PDB entry 6MKN | X-ray diffraction, 3.46 A resolution | chains A and Q of the 23 polymer chains in the assembly

== Chain A ==
Molecule: 16S rRNA
Organism: Thermus thermophilus HB8
Sequence (1507 nucleotides; each row starts with the number of its first residue; note: 46 numbers in that range are skipped by the numbering (no residue carries them; nothing is unmodelled there); a row labelled like 190A-190L holds insertion residues (190A, then the next letters in order)):
     5 UGGAGAGUUU GAUCCUGGCU CAGGGUGAAC GCUGGCGGCG UGCCUAAGAC AUGCAAGUCG
    65 UGCGGG
    73 CCGCGGGGUU UU
    88 ACUCCG
    95 UGGUC
   101 AGCGGCGGAC GGGUGAGUAA CGCGUGGGU
  129A G
   130 ACCUACCCGG AAGAGGGGGA CAACCCGGGG AAACUCGGGC UAAUCCCCCA UGUGGACCCG
   190 C
190A-190L CCCUUGGGGUGU
   191 GUCCAAAGGG CUUU
   216 GCCCGCUUCC GGAUGGGCCC GCGUCCCAUC AGCUAGUUGG UGGGGUAAUG GCCCACCAAG
   276 GCGACGACGG GUAGCCGGUC UGAGAGGAUG GCCGGCCACA GGGGCACUGA GACACGGGCC
   336 CCACUCCUAC GGGAGGCAGC AGUUAGGAAU CUUCCGCAAU GGGCGCAAGC CUGACGGAGC
   396 GACGCCGCUU GGAGGAAGAA GCCCUUCGGG GUGUAAACUC CUGAA
   442 CCCGGGACGA AACCCCCGAC GA
   474 GGGGACUGAC GGUACCGGG
   494 GUAAUAGCGC CGGCCAACUC CGUGCCAGCA GCCGCGGUAA UACGGAGGGC GCGAGCGUUA
   554 CCCGGAUUCA CUGGGCGUAA AGGGCGUGUA GGCGGCCUGG GGCGUCCCAU GUGAAAGACC
   614 ACGGCUCAAC CGUGGGGGAG CGUGGGAUAC GCUCAGGCUA GACGGUGGGA GAGGGUGGUG
   674 GAAUUCCCGG AGUAGCGGUG AAAUGCGCAG AUACCGGGAG GAACGCCGAU GGCGAAGGCA
   734 GCCACCUGGU CCACCCGUGA CGCUGAGGCG CGAAAGCGUG GGGAGCAAAC CGGAUUAGAU
   794 ACCCGGGUAG UCCACGCCCU AAACGAUGCG CGCUAGGUCU CUGGGUCU
   848 CCUGGGGGCC GAAGCUAACG CGUUAAGCGC GCCGCCUGGG GAGUACGGCC GCAAGGCUGA
   908 AACUCAAAGG AAUUGACGGG GGCCCGCACA AGCGGUGGAG CAUGUGGUUU AAUUCGAAGC
   968 AACGCGAAGA ACCUUACCAG GCCUUGACAU GCUAGGAACC CGGGUGAAAG CCUGGGGUGC
  1028 CCCGGGGAGC CCUAGCACAG GUGCUGCAUG GCCGUCGUCA GCUCGUGCCG UGAGGUGUUG
  1088 GGUUAAGUCC CGCAACGAGC GCAACCCCCG CCGUUAGUUG CCAGCGGUUC GGCCGGGCAC
  1148 UCUAACGGGA CUGCCCGCGA AA
  1171 GCGGGAGGAA GGAGGGGACG ACGUCUGGUC AGCAUGGCCC UUACGGCCUG GGCGACACAC
  1231 GUGCUACAAU GCCCACUACA AAGCGAUGCC ACCCGGCAAC GGGGAGCUAA UCGCAAAAAG
  1291 GUGGGCCCAG UUCGGAUUGG GGUCUGCAAC CCGACCCCAU GAAGCCGGAA UCGCUAGUAA
  1351 UCGCGGAUCA GCAUGCCGCG GUGAAUACGU UCCCGGGCCU UGUACACACC GCCCGUCACG
  1411 CCAUGGGAGC GGGCUCUACC CGAAGUCGCC GGG
  1446 AGCCUACGGG
  1459 CAGGCGCCGA GGGUAGGGCC CGUGACUGGG GCGAAGUCGU AACAAGGUAG CUGUACCGGA
  1519 AGGUGCGGCU GGAUCA
  1539 CUUUCU
Sequence notes: insertion (1540-1544)
Metal / ion sites: Mg2+ site 1 near U14 (its only coordinating residue here); Mg2+ site 2 near G21 (its only coordinating residue here); Mg2+ site 3: C48, U49; Mg2+ site 4 near A53 (its only coordinating residue here); Mg2+ site 5: G70, U98; Mg2+ site 6 near G105 (its only coordinating residue here); Mg2+ site 7 near A109 (its only coordinating residue here); Mg2+ site 8: A116, G117, G289; Mg2+ site 9: G124, U125, G236; Mg2+ site 10: C174, C175; Mg2+ site 11 near A195 (its only coordinating residue here); Mg2+ site 12 near C352 (its only coordinating residue here); 34 more Mg2+ sites not listed
Residues lining bound ligands: paromomycin (PAR): G1405, U1406, C1407, A1408, C1409, C1490, G1491, A1492, A1493, G1494, U1495, C1496

== Chain Q ==
Molecule: 30S ribosomal protein S17
Organism: Thermus thermophilus HB8
Reference sequence: P0DOY7 (RS17_THET8); residues 1-105 here = UniProt positions 1-105
Amino-acid sequence (105 residues; numbered 1 to 105; the number before each row is that of its first residue):
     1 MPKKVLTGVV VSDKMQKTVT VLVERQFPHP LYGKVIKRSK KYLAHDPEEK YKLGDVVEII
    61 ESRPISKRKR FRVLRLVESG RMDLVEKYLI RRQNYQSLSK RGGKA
Unresolved in the structure: 1
Sequence notes: conflict Gln-96 (Glu in P0DOY7)

== Interface between chain A and chain Q ==
Pairs across the interface - 97 pairs, chain A then chain Q:
  G127(A) / Pro-2(Q)  hydrogen bond to the sugar
  G127(A) / Glu-61(Q)  hydrogen bond to the base
  G128(A) / Pro-2(Q)  sugar contact
  G128(A) / Lys-3(Q)  hydrogen bond to the sugar
  G128(A) / Glu-61(Q)  sugar contact
  U129(A) / Lys-3(Q)  salt bridge to the phosphate
  A130(A) / Arg-63(Q)  salt bridge to the phosphate
  A130(A) / Pro-64(Q)  base contact
  U190E(A) / Ser-62(Q)  base contact
  U190E(A) / Arg-63(Q)  hydrogen bond to the sugar
  U190E(A) / Arg-72(Q)  hydrogen bond to the base
  G190F(A) / Arg-63(Q)  base contact
  C234(A) / Pro-64(Q)  sugar contact
  C234(A) / Arg-70(Q)  hydrogen bond to the phosphate
  C235(A) / Glu-61(Q)  sugar contact
  C235(A) / Arg-70(Q)  salt bridge to the phosphate
  C235(A) / Phe-71(Q)  sugar contact
  G236(A) / Lys-4(Q)  sugar contact
  G236(A) / Lys-40(Q)  salt bridge to the phosphate
  G236(A) / Tyr-42(Q)  phosphate contact
  C237(A) / Arg-25(Q)  phosphate contact
  C237(A) / Lys-40(Q)  salt bridge to the phosphate
  C237(A) / Tyr-42(Q)  phosphate contact
  G238(A) / Arg-25(Q)  salt bridge to the phosphate
  A246(A) / Leu-98(Q)  hydrogen bond to the sugar
  A246(A) / Ser-99(Q)  sugar contact
  G247(A) / Ser-99(Q)  phosphate contact
  G247(A) / Lys-100(Q)  salt bridge to the phosphate
  U252(A) / Lys-67(Q)  salt bridge to the phosphate
  U253(A) / Met-15(Q)  sugar contact
  U253(A) / Lys-67(Q)  salt bridge to the phosphate
  G254(A) / Met-15(Q)  sugar contact
  G254(A) / Gln-16(Q)  hydrogen bond to the sugar
  G254(A) / Thr-18(Q)  hydrogen bond to the sugar
  G254(A) / Ser-66(Q)  hydrogen bond to the phosphate
  G254(A) / Lys-67(Q)  phosphate contact
  G254(A) / Lys-69(Q)  hydrogen bond to the phosphate
  G255(A) / Gln-16(Q)  sugar contact
  G255(A) / Lys-17(Q)  hydrogen bond to the phosphate
  G255(A) / Ile-65(Q)  phosphate contact
  G255(A) / Ser-66(Q)  phosphate contact
  G255(A) / Lys-69(Q)  salt bridge to the phosphate
  U256(A) / Lys-17(Q)  salt bridge to the phosphate
  U264(A) / Arg-63(Q)  sugar contact
  U264(A) / Pro-64(Q)  hydrogen bond to the sugar
  G265(A) / Pro-64(Q)  sugar contact
  G265(A) / Ile-65(Q)  phosphate contact
  G265(A) / Ser-66(Q)  hydrogen bond to the sugar
  G265(A) / Lys-67(Q)  hydrogen bond to the sugar
  G266(A) / Ile-65(Q)  phosphate contact
  G266(A) / Lys-67(Q)  sugar contact
  C267(A) / Lys-67(Q)  phosphate contact
  A273(A) / Gln-16(Q)  hydrogen bond to the sugar
  G275(A) / Lys-14(Q)  phosphate contact
  G275(A) / Met-15(Q)  sugar contact
  G276(A) / Ser-12(Q)  hydrogen bond to the phosphate
  G276(A) / Lys-14(Q)  salt bridge to the phosphate
  G276(A) / Thr-20(Q)  phosphate contact
  G276(A) / Arg-68(Q)  hydrogen bond to the phosphate
  C277(A) / Lys-41(Q)  salt bridge to the phosphate
  C277(A) / Arg-68(Q)  salt bridge to the phosphate
  G278(A) / Lys-41(Q)  salt bridge to the phosphate
  G278(A) / Tyr-95(Q)  base contact
  A279(A) / Arg-91(Q)  salt bridge to the phosphate
  A279(A) / Tyr-95(Q)  hydrogen bond to the phosphate
  A279(A) / Leu-98(Q)  base contact
  C280(A) / Arg-38(Q)  sugar contact
  C280(A) / Ser-39(Q)  hydrogen bond to the base
  C280(A) / Arg-91(Q)  base contact
  C564(A) / Leu-31(Q)  base contact
  C564(A) / Tyr-32(Q)  sugar contact
  U582(A) / Asn-94(Q)  sugar contact
  U582(A) / Ala-105(Q)  hydrogen bond to the sugar
  A583(A) / Ile-90(Q)  sugar contact
  A583(A) / Arg-91(Q)  sugar contact
  A583(A) / Asn-94(Q)  hydrogen bond to the sugar
  G584(A) / Lys-87(Q)  phosphate contact
  G585(A) / Lys-34(Q)  hydrogen bond to the phosphate
  G585(A) / Lys-37(Q)  salt bridge to the phosphate
  C586(A) / Lys-34(Q)  salt bridge to the phosphate
  C596(A) / Gln-26(Q)  hydrogen bond to the base
  G597(A) / Gln-26(Q)  hydrogen bond to the sugar
  G635(A) / Pro-2(Q)  phosphate contact
  U636(A) / Pro-2(Q)  phosphate contact
  G644(A) / Gln-26(Q)  base contact
  A759(A) / Asn-94(Q)  base contact
  G760(A) / Asn-94(Q)  hydrogen bond to the base
  G760(A) / Ser-97(Q)  hydrogen bond to the base
  G760(A) / Leu-98(Q)  sugar contact
  G760(A) / Lys-104(Q)  base contact
  G760(A) / Ala-105(Q)  base contact
  G761(A) / Ser-97(Q)  sugar contact
  G761(A) / Gly-102(Q)  phosphate contact
  G761(A) / Gly-103(Q)  hydrogen bond to the sugar
  C762(A) / Gly-102(Q)  phosphate contact
  C879(A) / Lys-34(Q)  salt bridge to the phosphate
  C897(A) / Arg-101(Q)  salt bridge to the phosphate
Also at the interface, not in a pair above, chain A (49 interface residues in all): G301, U598, C896
Also at the interface, not in a pair above, chain Q (52 interface residues in all): Pro-28, Val-35, Leu-43, His-45, Arg-92

== Summary ==
The interface between chain A and chain Q involves 49 residues on one side and 52 on the other; the contacts
include 28 hydrogen bonds and 20 salt bridges. Among the polar pairs are G127(A)/Glu-61(Q), U190E(A)/Arg-72(Q)
and C280(A)/Ser-39(Q). Chain A binds paromomycin.
Here chain A is 16S rRNA and chain Q is 30S ribosomal protein S17, both from Thermus thermophilus HB8. Entry
6MKN (Structure of the Thermus thermophilus 30S ribosomal subunit complexed with an inosine (I34) modified
anticodon stem ...) was determined by X-ray diffraction, deposited together with 6DTI, 6MPF and 6MPI.
